Entry 4ZH4 (X-ray diffraction, 3.99 A resolution); this record covers chains A and C of the 6 polymer chains in the assembly.

== Chain A ==
Protein: DNA-directed RNA polymerase subunit alpha
Source organism: Escherichia coli
Notes: EC 2.7.7.6; fragment: N-terminal domain
UniProtKB: P0A7Z4 (RPOA_ECOLI); numbering as in UniProt (aligned over 2-329)
Sequence (335 residues; numbered -5 to 329; the number before each row is that of its first residue; numbers below 1 keep their minus sign (Met-5 is residue -5)):
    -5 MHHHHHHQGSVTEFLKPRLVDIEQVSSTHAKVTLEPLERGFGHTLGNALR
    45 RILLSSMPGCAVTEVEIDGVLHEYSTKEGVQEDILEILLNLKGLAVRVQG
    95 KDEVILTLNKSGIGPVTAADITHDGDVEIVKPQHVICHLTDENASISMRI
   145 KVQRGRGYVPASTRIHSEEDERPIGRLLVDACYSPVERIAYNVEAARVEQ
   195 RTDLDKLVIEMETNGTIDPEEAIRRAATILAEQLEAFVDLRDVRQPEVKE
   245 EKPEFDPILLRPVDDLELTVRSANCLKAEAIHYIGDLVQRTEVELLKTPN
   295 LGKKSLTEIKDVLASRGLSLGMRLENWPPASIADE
Unresolved in the structure: -5 to 7, 232-246, 325-329
Differences from the reference sequence: expression tag (-5 to 1)

== Chain C ==
Protein: DNA-directed RNA polymerase subunit beta
Source organism: Escherichia coli (strain K12)
Notes: EC 2.7.7.6
UniProtKB: P0A8V2 (RPOB_ECOLI); residues 1-1342 here = UniProt positions 1-1342
Sequence (1342 residues; row label = number of the first residue in the row):
     1 MVYSYTEKKRIRKDFGKRPQVLDVPYLLSIQLDSFQKFIEQDPEGQYGLE
    51 AAFRSVFPIQSYSGNSELQYVSYRLGEPVFDVQECQIRGVTYSAPLRVKL
   101 RLVIYEREAPEGTVKDIKEQEVYMGEIPLMTDNGTFVINGTERVIVSQLH
   151 RSPGVFFDSDKGKTHSSGKVLYNARIIPYRGSWLDFEFDPKDNLFVRIDR
   201 RRKLPATIILRALNYTTEQILDLFFEKVIFEIRDNKLQMELVPERLRGET
   251 ASFDIEANGKVYVEKGRRITARHIRQLEKDDVKLIEVPVEYIAGKVVAKD
   301 YIDESTGELICAANMELSLDLLAKLSQSGHKRIETLFTNDLDHGPYISET
   351 LRVDPTNDRLSALVEIYRMMRPGEPPTREAAESLFENLFFSEDRYDLSAV
   401 GRMKFNRSLLREEIEGSGILSKDDIIDVMKKLIDIRNGKGEVDDIDHLGN
   451 RRIRSVGEMAENQFRVGLVRVERAVKERLSLGDLDTLMPQDMINAKPISA
   501 AVKEFFGSSQLSQFMDQNNPLSEITHKRRISALGPGGLTRERAGFEVRDV
   551 HPTHYGRVCPIETPEGPNIGLINSLSVYAQTNEYGFLETPYRKVTDGVVT
   601 DEIHYLSAIEEGNYVIAQANSNLDEEGHFVEDLVTCRSKGESSLFSRDQV
   651 DYMDVSTQQVVSVGASLIPFLEHDDANRALMGANMQRQAVPTLRADKPLV
   701 GTGMERAVAVDSGVTAVAKRGGVVQYVDASRIVIKVNEDEMYPGEAGIDI
   751 YNLTKYTRSNQNTCINQMPCVSLGEPVERGDVLADGPSTDLGELALGQNM
   801 RVAFMPWNGYNFEDSILVSERVVQEDRFTTIHIQELACVSRDTKLGPEEI
   851 TADIPNVGEAALSKLDESGIVYIGAEVTGGDILVGKVTPKGETQLTPEEK
   901 LLRAIFGEKASDVKDSSLRVPNGVSGTVIDVQVFTRDGVEKDKRALEIEE
   951 MQLKQAKKDLSEELQILEAGLFSRIRAVLVAGGVEAEKLDKLPRDRWLEL
  1001 GLTDEEKQNQLEQLAEQYDELKHEFEKKLEAKRRKITQGDDLAPGVLKIV
  1051 KVYLAVKRRIQPGDKMAGRHGNKGVISKINPIEDMPYDENGTPVDIVLNP
  1101 LGVPSRMNIGQILETHLGMAAKGIGDKINAMLKQQQEVAKLREFIQRAYD
  1151 LGADVRQKVDLSTFSDEEVMRLAENLRKGMPIATPVFDGAKEAEIKELLK
  1201 LGDLPTSGQIRLYDGRTGEQFERPVTVGYMYMLKLNHLVDDKMHARSTGS
  1251 YSLVTQQPLGGKAQFGGQRFGEMEVWALEAYGAAYTLQEMLTVKSDDVNG
  1301 RTKMYKNIVDGNHQMEPGMPESFNVLLKEIRSLGINIELEDE
Unresolved in the structure: 1-2
Residues lining bound ligands: CBRP18 (4OE; 5-(4-fluorophenyl)-4-[4-fluoro-3-(trifluoromethyl)phenyl]-1H-pyrazole): Val550, His551, Pro552, Tyr555, Arg637, Gly640, Glu641, Ser642
From the paper describing this entry:
  - binding site for CBRP18: Pro552, Tyr555, Arg637, Gly640, Ser642

== How chain A and chain C interact ==
Contacting residue pairs - 79 pairs, chain A then chain C:
  Asn41(A) - Tyr1087(C)  hydrogen bond
  Asn41(A) - Gly1215(C)
  Asn41(A) - Arg1216(C)  hydrogen bond (side chain-backbone)
  Asn41(A) - Thr1217(C)
  Asn41(A) - Gly1218(C)
  Arg44(A) - Glu1083(C)
  Arg44(A) - Tyr1087(C)
  Arg44(A) - Gly1091(C)  hydrogen bond (side chain-backbone)
  Arg44(A) - Pro1093(C)
  Arg45(A) - Glu1083(C)
  Arg45(A) - Asp1084(C)  salt bridge
  Arg45(A) - Gly1215(C)  hydrogen bond (side chain-backbone)
  Arg45(A) - Arg1216(C)  hydrogen bond (side chain-backbone)
  Ser49(A) - Glu1083(C)
  Leu65(A) - Ile873(C)
  Leu65(A) - Gly874(C)
  His66(A) - Ile873(C)
  His66(A) - Gly874(C)
  His66(A) - Thr927(C)
  His66(A) - Val928(C)
  His66(A) - Ile929(C)
  Glu67(A) - Lys1057(C)  salt bridge
  Tyr68(A) - Tyr756(C)
  Tyr68(A) - Ile831(C)  hydrophobic
  Tyr68(A) - Thr927(C)
  Tyr68(A) - Ile929(C)  hydrophobic
  Tyr68(A) - Ala1055(C)
  Tyr68(A) - Lys1057(C)
  Thr70(A) - Ala729(C)
  Thr70(A) - Ser730(C)  hydrogen bond
  Thr70(A) - Lys755(C)
  Glu72(A) - Tyr726(C)  hydrogen bond
  Glu72(A) - Asp728(C)
  Glu72(A) - Ser730(C)
  Gly73(A) - Tyr726(C)
  Gly73(A) - Asp728(C)  hydrogen bond (backbone-side chain)
  Val74(A) - Asp728(C)
  Val74(A) - Ala729(C)
  Gln75(A) - Val727(C)
  Gln75(A) - Asp728(C)
  Gln75(A) - Ala729(C)
  Gln75(A) - Pro769(C)
  Gln75(A) - Val771(C)
  Glu76(A) - Ala729(C)
  Asp77(A) - Lys755(C)  salt bridge
  Asp77(A) - Tyr756(C)  hydrogen bond
  Asp77(A) - Asn766(C)
  Asp77(A) - Met768(C)
  Leu79(A) - Leu693(C)  hydrophobic
  Leu79(A) - Lys1057(C)
  Leu83(A) - Leu693(C)  hydrophobic
  Leu83(A) - Arg694(C)
  Lys86(A) - Asp826(C)  salt bridge
  Ile107(A) - Leu773(C)  hydrophobic
  Thr134(A) - Tyr726(C)
  Thr134(A) - Val727(C)  hydrogen bond (side chain-backbone)
  Thr134(A) - Asp728(C)
  Thr134(A) - Leu773(C)
  Tyr152(A) - Val823(C)
  Tyr152(A) - Gln824(C)  hydrogen bond (side chain-backbone)
  Tyr152(A) - Asp826(C)  hydrogen bond
  Pro154(A) - Arg1059(C)
  Ser156(A) - Arg1059(C)
  Glu165(A) - Glu876(C)
  Leu172(A) - Glu876(C)
  Asp174(A) - Asp826(C)
  Asp174(A) - Arg1059(C)  salt bridge
  Glu181(A) - Arg821(C)  hydrogen bond (backbone-side chain)
  Arg182(A) - Asn1090(C)
  Arg182(A) - Gly1091(C)
  Arg182(A) - Thr1092(C)
  Ile183(A) - Gly1091(C)
  Ala184(A) - Asn1090(C)
  Ala184(A) - Gly1091(C)
  Tyr185(A) - Tyr1087(C)
  Tyr185(A) - Gly1218(C)  hydrogen bond (side chain-backbone)
  Asn186(A) - Glu1089(C)
  Glu261(A) - Gly858(C)
  Glu261(A) - Glu859(C)  hydrogen bond (side chain-backbone)
Other interface residues (no listed pair), chain A (42 interface residues in all): Thr22, Leu48, Lys71, Glu80, Asp135, Ala155, Ile168, Leu171, Ser309
Other interface residues (no listed pair), chain C (52 interface residues in all): Arg731, Gln767, Ser772, Ala875, Glu908, Val1056, Ile1082, Met1085, Lys1133, Asp1214

== Summary ==
42 residues of chain A and 52 residues of chain C are in contact; the contacts include 15 hydrogen bonds and 5
salt bridges. Polar contacts include Arg45(A)-Asp1084(C), Glu67(A)-Lys1057(C) and Asp77(A)-Lys755(C). Chain C
binds CBRP18. The paper reports a binding site for CBRP18 at Pro552(C), Tyr555(C) and Arg637(C) among others.
Here chain A is DNA-directed RNA polymerase subunit alpha (Escherichia coli) and chain C is DNA-directed RNA
polymerase subunit beta (Escherichia coli (strain K12)). Entry 4ZH4 (Crystal structure of Escherichia coli RNA
polymerase in complex with CBRP18) was determined by X-ray diffraction (same publication as 4ZH2 and 4ZH3).
